9F31 - chain A; structure by X-ray diffraction, 2.00 A resolution.

== Chain A ==
Molecule: Maternal embryonic leucine zipper kinase
Source organism: Homo sapiens
Notes: EC 2.7.11.1, 2.7.10.2
UniProtKB: Q14680 (MELK_HUMAN); residues 1-348 here = UniProt positions 1-348
Amino-acid sequence (349 residues; each row starts with the number of its first residue; numbering starts at 0):
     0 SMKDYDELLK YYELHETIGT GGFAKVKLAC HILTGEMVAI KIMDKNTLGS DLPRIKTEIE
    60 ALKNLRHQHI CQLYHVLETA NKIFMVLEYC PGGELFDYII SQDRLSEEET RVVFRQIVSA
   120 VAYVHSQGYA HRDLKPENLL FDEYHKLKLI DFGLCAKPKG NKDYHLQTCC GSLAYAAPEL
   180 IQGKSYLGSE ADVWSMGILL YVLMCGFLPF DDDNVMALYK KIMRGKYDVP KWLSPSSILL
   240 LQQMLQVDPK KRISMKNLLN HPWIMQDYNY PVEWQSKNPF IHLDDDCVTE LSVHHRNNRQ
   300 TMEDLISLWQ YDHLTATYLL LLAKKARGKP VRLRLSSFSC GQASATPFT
Not modelled in the structure: 0, 156-170, 336-348
Glycans and other covalent adducts: N-[4-(1H-indazol-5-yl)phenyl]propanamide (A1H9M) linked to Cys154
Sequence notes: expression tag (0)
Residues lining bound ligands: A1H9M (N-[4-(1H-indazol-5-yl)phenyl]propanamide): Ile17, Gly18, Thr19, Gly20, Ala23, Val25, Ala38, Lys40, Cys70, Leu86, Glu87, Tyr88, Cys89, Leu139, Ile149, Asp150, Ala155
Curated features (UniProtKB/Swiss-Prot):
  - region: Leu282 to Leu321 (UBA-like)
  - active site: Asp132 (Proton acceptor)
  - binding site (ATP): Ile17 to Val25, Lys40
  - modified residue: Thr56 (Phosphothreonine), Tyr163 (Phosphotyrosine), Thr167 (Phosphothreonine), Ser171 (Phosphoserine), Ser253 (Phosphoserine), Ser336 (Phosphoserine), Ser343 (Phosphoserine)
  - mutagenesis: Cys29 (C29V: Abolishes dependence to reducing agents; when associated with V-70; A-89; A-154; A-168; A-169; A-204; A-286 and A-339), Cys70 (C70V: Abolishes dependence to reducing agents; when associated with V-29; A-89; A-154; A-168; A-169; A-204; A-286 and A-339), Cys89 (C89A: Abolishes dependence to reducing agents; when associated with V-29; V-70; A-154; A-168; A-169; A-204; A-286 and A-339), Asp150 (D150A: Abolishes enzymatic activity), Cys154 (C154A: Abolishes dependence to reducing agents; when associated with V-29; V-70; A-89; A-168; A-169; A-204; A-286 and A-339), Tyr163 (Y163F: Abolishes autophosphorylation on tyrosine but still active on exogenous substrates), Thr167 (T167A: Abolishes activation of serine/threonine-protein kinase activity and has only weak activity; T167D/E: Phosphomimetic mutant that has similar kinase activity as wild-type), Cys168 (C168A: Abolishes dependence to reducing agents; when associated with V-29; V-70; A-89; A-154; A-169; A-204; A-286 and A-339), Cys169 (C169A: Abolishes dependence to reducing agents; when associated with V-29; V-70; A-89; A-154; A-168; A-204; A-286 and A-339), Ser171 (S171A: Abolishes activation of serine/threonine-protein kinase activity and has only weak activity; S171D: Inactive), Cys204 (C204A: Abolishes dependence to reducing agents; when associated with V-29; V-70; A-89; A-154; A-168; A-169; A-286 and A-339), Asp283 to Asp285 (Inactive), 3 further mutagenesis entries in UniProt

== Summary ==
Covalently linked compound A1H9M: at Cys154. From UniProt: active-site residue Asp132, 10 ATP-binding residues
and 17 mutagenesis sites.
Chain A is Maternal embryonic leucine zipper kinase (Homo sapiens); the structure, Crystal structure of MELK
with a covalent compound GCL 99, was determined by X-ray diffraction together with 9F32, 9F81, 9HHW, 8PM3 and
8P7J from the same study.
